3WY4 - chain A; structure by X-ray diffraction, 2.50 A resolution.

[Chain A]
Name: Alpha-glucosidase
Organism: Halomonas sp. H11
Notes: EC 3.2.1.20
UniProtKB: H3K096 (H3K096_9GAMM); residue numbers follow UniProt; this construct covers 1-538
Chain sequence (538 residues; each row starts with the number of its first residue):
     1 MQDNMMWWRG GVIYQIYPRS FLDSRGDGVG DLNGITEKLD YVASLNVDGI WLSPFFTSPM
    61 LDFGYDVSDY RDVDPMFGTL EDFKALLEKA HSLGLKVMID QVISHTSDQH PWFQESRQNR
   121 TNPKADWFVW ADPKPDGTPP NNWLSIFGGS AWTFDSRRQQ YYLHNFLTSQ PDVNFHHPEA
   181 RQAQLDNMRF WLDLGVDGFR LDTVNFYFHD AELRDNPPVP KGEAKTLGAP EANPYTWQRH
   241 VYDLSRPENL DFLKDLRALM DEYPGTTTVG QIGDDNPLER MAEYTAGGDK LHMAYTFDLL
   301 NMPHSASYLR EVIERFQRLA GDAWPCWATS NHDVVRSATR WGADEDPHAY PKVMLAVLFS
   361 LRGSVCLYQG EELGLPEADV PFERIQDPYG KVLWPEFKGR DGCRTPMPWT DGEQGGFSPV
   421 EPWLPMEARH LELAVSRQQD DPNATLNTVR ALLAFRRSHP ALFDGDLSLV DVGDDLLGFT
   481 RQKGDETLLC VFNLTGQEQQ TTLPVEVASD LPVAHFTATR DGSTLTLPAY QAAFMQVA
Disordered / not traced: 1-3
Differences from the reference sequence: engineered mutation Gln271 (Glu in H3K096)
Ion coordination: Mg2+: Asp23, Asp27, Val29, Asp31

[Overview]
Asp23, Asp27, Val29 and Asp31 coordinate Mg2+.
Chain A is Alpha-glucosidase (Halomonas sp. H11); the structure, Crystal structure of alpha-glucosidase mutant
E271Q in complex with maltose, was determined by X-ray diffraction, deposited together with 3WY1, 3WY2 and
3WY3.
